PDB entry 4D82 | X-ray diffraction, 3.20 A resolution | chain A

== Chain A ==
Molecule: AAA ATPase, central domain protein
Organism: Metallosphaera sedula
Notes: fragment: aaa
Reference sequence: A0A088E656 (A0A088E656_9CREN); residue numbers follow UniProt; this construct covers 75-369
Amino-acid sequence (296 residues; row label = number of the first residue in the row):
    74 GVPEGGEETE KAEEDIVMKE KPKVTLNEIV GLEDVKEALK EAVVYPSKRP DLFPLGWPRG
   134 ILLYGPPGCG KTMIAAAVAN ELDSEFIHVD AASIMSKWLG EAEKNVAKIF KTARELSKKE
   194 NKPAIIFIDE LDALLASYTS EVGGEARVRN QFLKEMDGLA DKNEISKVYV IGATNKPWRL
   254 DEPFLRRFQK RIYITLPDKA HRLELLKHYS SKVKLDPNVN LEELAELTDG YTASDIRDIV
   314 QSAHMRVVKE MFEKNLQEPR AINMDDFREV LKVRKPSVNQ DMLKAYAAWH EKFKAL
Unresolved in the structure: 74-96, 213-215, 367-369
Differences from the reference sequence: expression tag (74)
Ligand contacts: ADP (adenosine-5'-diphosphate): Glu-101, Ile-102, Val-103, Gly-104, Leu-105, Pro-139, Pro-140, Gly-141, Cys-142, Gly-143, Lys-144, Thr-145, Met-146, Leu-278, Tyr-282, Ala-306, Ser-307, Arg-310
What the authors report for this chain:
  - mutagenesis - I89E: decreased catalytic activity

== In short ==
Chain A binds ADP. The paper reports that I89E reduces catalytic activity.
Chain A is AAA ATPase, central domain protein (Metallosphaera sedula); the structure, Metallosphera sedula
Vps4 crystal structure, was determined by X-ray diffraction (same publication as 4D81 and 4D80).
